6VLY - chains A and C of the 4 polymer chains in the assembly; structure by X-ray diffraction, 1.86 A resolution.

Chain A (and C):
Name: Enoyl-[acyl-carrier-protein] reductase [NADH]
Source organism: Alistipes finegoldii
Notes: EC 1.3.1.9; chain C of this document is another copy of the same molecule, construct and numbering; everything in this record applies to it too
UniProt: A0A174E195 (A0A174E195_9BACT); residue numbers follow UniProt; this construct covers 1-289
Sequence (309 residues; row label = number of the first residue in the row; numbers below 1 keep their minus sign (Met-19 is residue -19)):
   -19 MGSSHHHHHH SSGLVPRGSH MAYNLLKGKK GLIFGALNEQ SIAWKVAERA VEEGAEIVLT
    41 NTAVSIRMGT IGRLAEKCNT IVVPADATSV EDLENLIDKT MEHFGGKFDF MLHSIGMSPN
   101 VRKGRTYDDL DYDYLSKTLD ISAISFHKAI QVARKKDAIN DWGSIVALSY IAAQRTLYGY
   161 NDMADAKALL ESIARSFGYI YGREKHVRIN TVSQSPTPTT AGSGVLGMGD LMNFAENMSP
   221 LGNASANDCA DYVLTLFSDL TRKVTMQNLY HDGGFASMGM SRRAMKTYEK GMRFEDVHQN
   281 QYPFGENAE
Disordered / not traced: -19 to -9, 285-289 (chain C: -19 to 2, 286-289)
Construct notes: initiating methionine (-19); expression tag (-18 to 0)
Ligand contacts: NADH (NAI; 1,4-dihydronicotinamide adenine dinucleotide): Gly15, Ala16, Leu17, Ser21, Ile22, Asn41, Thr42, Ser45, Ala65, Asp66, Ala67, Thr68, Ser94, Ile95, Gly96, Met97, Ile121, Leu148, Ser149, Tyr150, Tyr160, Met163, Lys167, Gln194, Ser195, Pro196, Thr197, Thr199, Thr200, Ala201, Gly202, Met208
What the authors report for this chain:
  - conformationally variable residues (order/disorder transition): Thr197 to Gly209
  - binding site for NADH: Asn41, Ser45, Ala67, Lys167, Thr197, Thr199, Ala201
  - catalytic residues: Lys167
  - specificity-determining residues: Arg102, Val205

How chain A and chain C interact:
Pairs across the interface (75):
  Thr106(A) with Glu275(C); Asp276(C); Val277(C); His278(C), hydrogen bond (side chain-backbone)
  Tyr107(A) with Asp276(C)
  Asp108(A) with Val277(C); His278(C), hydrogen bond (side chain-backbone); Gln279(C), hydrogen bond (side chain-backbone)
  Asp109(A) with His278(C)
  Arg155(A) with Arg155(C); Ala256(C); Ser257(C); Met258(C), hydrogen bond (side chain-backbone); Gly259(C)
  Thr156(A) with Ser257(C), hydrogen bond (backbone-backbone); Met258(C); Gly259(C), hydrogen bond (backbone-backbone); Met260(C), hydrogen bond (backbone-backbone)
  Leu157(A) with Met260(C)
  Tyr158(A) with Met260(C), hydrogen bond (backbone-backbone); Arg262(C); Phe274(C); Glu275(C), hydrogen bond (side chain-backbone); Asp276(C)
  Gly159(A) with Asp276(C)
  Leu206(A) with Glu275(C)
  Asp210(A) with Met265(C); Thr267(C), hydrogen bond
  Leu211(A) with Met260(C), hydrophobic; Met265(C)
  Phe214(A) with Gly259(C); Met260(C), hydrophobic; Ala264(C), hydrophobic
  Phe255(A) with Gly259(C)
  Ala256(A) with Arg155(C)
  Ser257(A) with Arg155(C); Thr156(C), hydrogen bond (backbone-backbone)
  Met258(A) with Arg155(C), hydrogen bond (backbone-side chain); Thr156(C)
  Gly259(A) with Arg155(C); Thr156(C), hydrogen bond (backbone-backbone); Phe214(C); Phe255(C)
  Met260(A) with Thr156(C), hydrogen bond (backbone-backbone); Leu157(C); Tyr158(C), hydrogen bond (backbone-backbone); Leu211(C), hydrophobic; Phe214(C), hydrophobic
  Arg262(A) with Tyr158(C)
  Arg263(A) with Lys266(C), hydrogen bond (backbone-side chain)
  Ala264(A) with Phe214(C); Lys266(C)
  Met265(A) with Asp210(C); Lys266(C), hydrogen bond (backbone-side chain)
  Lys266(A) with Arg263(C), hydrogen bond (side chain-backbone); Ala264(C); Met265(C), hydrogen bond (side chain-backbone); Tyr268(C), hydrogen bond (side chain-backbone)
  Thr267(A) with Asp210(C)
  Tyr268(A) with Lys266(C)
  Phe274(A) with Tyr158(C)
  Glu275(A) with Thr106(C); Tyr158(C), hydrogen bond (backbone-side chain); Leu206(C)
  Asp276(A) with Thr106(C); Tyr107(C); Tyr158(C); Gly159(C); Leu206(C)
  Val277(A) with Thr106(C); Asp108(C)
  His278(A) with Thr106(C), hydrogen bond (backbone-side chain); Asp108(C), hydrogen bond (backbone-side chain); Asp109(C), salt bridge
  Gln279(A) with Asp108(C), hydrogen bond (backbone-side chain)
Other interface residues (no listed pair), chain A (37 interface residues in all): Gln154, Asn217, Met218, Ser261, Arg273
Other interface residues (no listed pair), chain C (37 interface residues in all): Gln154, Asn217, Met218, Ser261, Arg273
The authors on this interface:
  - pairs named by the authors: Asp210(A)-Thr267(C) (hydrogen bond), Asp276(C)-Tyr158(A)

Summary:
The chain A/chain C interface involves 37 residues from each chain, with 24 hydrogen bonds and 1 salt bridge.
Polar contacts include His278(A)-Asp109(C), Thr106(A)-His278(C) and Asp108(A)-His278(C). The paper describes a
hydrogen bond between Asp210(A) and Thr267(C); a contact between Asp276(C) and Tyr158(A). From the paper: the
catalytic residue Lys167(A); a binding site for NADH at Asn41(A), Ser45(A) and Ala67(A) among others.
Both chains are Enoyl-[acyl-carrier-protein] reductase [NADH] (Alistipes finegoldii). Entry 6VLY (Crystal
structure of FabI-NADH complex from Alistipes finegoldii) was determined by X-ray diffraction (same
publication as 6VLX).
